PDB entry 6X98 | electron microscopy, 3.38 A resolution | chains A and C of the 12 polymer chains in the assembly

Chain A (and C):
Protein: BG505 HIV-1 Env gp120
Source organism: Human immunodeficiency virus 1
Notes: chain C of this document is another copy of the same molecule, construct and numbering; everything in this record applies to it too
Reference sequence: Q2N0S6 (Q2N0S6_9HIV1); the construct lacks a stretch of the UniProt sequence and is renumbered around it, so the offset changes along the chain: 31-141 = UniProt 30-140; 150-185 = UniProt 141-176; 188-309 = UniProt 187-308; 312-323 = UniProt 309-320; 2 more segments
Amino-acid sequence (516 residues; numbered -4 to 513 plus 11 insertion-coded residues; 13 numbers in that range are skipped by the numbering (no residue carries them; nothing is unmodelled there); the number before each row is that of its first residue; a row labelled like 185A-185J holds insertion residues (185A, then the next letters in order); numbers below 1 keep their minus sign (Met-4 is residue -4)):
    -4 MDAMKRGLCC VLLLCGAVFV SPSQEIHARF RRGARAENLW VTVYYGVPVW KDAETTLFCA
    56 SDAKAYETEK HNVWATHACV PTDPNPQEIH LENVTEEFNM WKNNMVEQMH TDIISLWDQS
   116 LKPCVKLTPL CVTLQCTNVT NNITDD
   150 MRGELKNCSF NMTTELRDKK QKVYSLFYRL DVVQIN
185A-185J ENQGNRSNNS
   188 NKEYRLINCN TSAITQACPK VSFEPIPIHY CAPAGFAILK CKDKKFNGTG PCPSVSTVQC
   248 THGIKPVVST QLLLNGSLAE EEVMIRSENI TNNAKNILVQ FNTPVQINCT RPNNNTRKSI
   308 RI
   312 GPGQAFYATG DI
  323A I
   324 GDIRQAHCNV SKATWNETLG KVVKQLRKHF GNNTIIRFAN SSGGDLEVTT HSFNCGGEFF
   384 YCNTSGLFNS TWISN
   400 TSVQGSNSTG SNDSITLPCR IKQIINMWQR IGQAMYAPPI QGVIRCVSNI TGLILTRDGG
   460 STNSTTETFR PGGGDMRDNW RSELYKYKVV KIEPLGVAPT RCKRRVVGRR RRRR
Disordered / not traced: -4 to 34, 59-65, 185B-185J, 400-410, 459-462, 504-513
Sequence notes: expression tag (-4 to 30); engineered mutation Asn332 (Thr330 in Q2N0S6), Cys501 (Ala498 in Q2N0S6), Arg509 (Glu506 in Q2N0S6), Arg510 (Lys507 in Q2N0S6), Arg512 (Ala509 in Q2N0S6), Arg513 (Val510 in Q2N0S6)
Cystine bridges: Cys54-Cys74, Cys119-Cys205, Cys126-Cys196, Cys131-Cys157, Cys218-Cys247, Cys228-Cys239, Cys296-Cys331, Cys378-Cys445, Cys385-Cys418
Covalently attached groups: N-acetylglucosamine (NAG) linked to Asn88, Asn133, Asn156, Asn160, Asn197, Asn234, Asn262, Asn276, Asn295, Asn301, Asn332, Asn339, Asn363, Asn386, Asn392, Asn448

How chain A and chain C interact:
Contacting residue pairs - 16 pairs, chain A then chain C:
  Pro124(A) - Arg166(C)  hydrogen bond (backbone-side chain)
  Cys126(A) - Glu164(C)
  Cys126(A) - Leu165(C)
  Cys126(A) - Arg166(C)  hydrogen bond (backbone-backbone)
  Cys126(A) - Pro313(C)  hydrophobic
  Val127(A) - Arg166(C)
  Val127(A) - Asp167(C)
  Thr128(A) - Leu165(C)
  Thr128(A) - Asp167(C)  hydrogen bond (backbone-side chain)
  Asn160(A) - Arg166(C)  hydrogen bond (backbone-side chain)
  Met161(A) - Arg166(C)
  Thr162(A) - Arg166(C)
  Cys196(A) - Pro313(C)
  Asn197(A) - Glu164(C)
  Thr198(A) - Gly314(C)
  Ser199(A) - Pro313(C)
Interface residues without a listed pair, chain A (14 interface residues in all): Lys169, Ile184, Arg192
Interface residues without a listed pair, chain C (8 interface residues in all): Lys168, Arg308

In short:
14 residues of chain A and 8 residues of chain C are in contact, with 4 hydrogen bonds. Among the polar pairs
are Pro124(A)-Arg166(C), Thr128(A)-Asp167(C) and Asn160(A)-Arg166(C). Covalently linked N-acetylglucosamine:
at Asn88(A), Asn133(A), Asn156(A), Asn160(A), Asn197(A) and Asn234(A) and 10 more.
Both chains are BG505 HIV-1 Env gp120 (Human immunodeficiency virus 1). Entry 6X98 (Cryo-EM model of HIV-1 Env
BG505 SOSIP.664 in complex with rabbit monoclonal antibody 11B fragment antigen ...) was determined by
electron microscopy.
